Entry 7XJ0 (electron microscopy, 2.53 A resolution); this record covers chains B and C of the 4 polymer chains in the assembly.

# Chain B (and C)
Molecule: Fusion protein of Transient receptor potential cation channel subfamily V member 3 and 3C-GFP
Source organism: Homo sapiens
Notes: chain C of this document is another copy of the same molecule, construct and numbering; everything in this record applies to it too
UniProtKB: B2KYM6 (B2KYM6_HUMAN); residues 1-791 carry their UniProt numbers (791 of 1061 residues fall inside the UniProt entry; the rest is not from it)
Chain sequence (1061 residues; each row starts with the number of its first residue):
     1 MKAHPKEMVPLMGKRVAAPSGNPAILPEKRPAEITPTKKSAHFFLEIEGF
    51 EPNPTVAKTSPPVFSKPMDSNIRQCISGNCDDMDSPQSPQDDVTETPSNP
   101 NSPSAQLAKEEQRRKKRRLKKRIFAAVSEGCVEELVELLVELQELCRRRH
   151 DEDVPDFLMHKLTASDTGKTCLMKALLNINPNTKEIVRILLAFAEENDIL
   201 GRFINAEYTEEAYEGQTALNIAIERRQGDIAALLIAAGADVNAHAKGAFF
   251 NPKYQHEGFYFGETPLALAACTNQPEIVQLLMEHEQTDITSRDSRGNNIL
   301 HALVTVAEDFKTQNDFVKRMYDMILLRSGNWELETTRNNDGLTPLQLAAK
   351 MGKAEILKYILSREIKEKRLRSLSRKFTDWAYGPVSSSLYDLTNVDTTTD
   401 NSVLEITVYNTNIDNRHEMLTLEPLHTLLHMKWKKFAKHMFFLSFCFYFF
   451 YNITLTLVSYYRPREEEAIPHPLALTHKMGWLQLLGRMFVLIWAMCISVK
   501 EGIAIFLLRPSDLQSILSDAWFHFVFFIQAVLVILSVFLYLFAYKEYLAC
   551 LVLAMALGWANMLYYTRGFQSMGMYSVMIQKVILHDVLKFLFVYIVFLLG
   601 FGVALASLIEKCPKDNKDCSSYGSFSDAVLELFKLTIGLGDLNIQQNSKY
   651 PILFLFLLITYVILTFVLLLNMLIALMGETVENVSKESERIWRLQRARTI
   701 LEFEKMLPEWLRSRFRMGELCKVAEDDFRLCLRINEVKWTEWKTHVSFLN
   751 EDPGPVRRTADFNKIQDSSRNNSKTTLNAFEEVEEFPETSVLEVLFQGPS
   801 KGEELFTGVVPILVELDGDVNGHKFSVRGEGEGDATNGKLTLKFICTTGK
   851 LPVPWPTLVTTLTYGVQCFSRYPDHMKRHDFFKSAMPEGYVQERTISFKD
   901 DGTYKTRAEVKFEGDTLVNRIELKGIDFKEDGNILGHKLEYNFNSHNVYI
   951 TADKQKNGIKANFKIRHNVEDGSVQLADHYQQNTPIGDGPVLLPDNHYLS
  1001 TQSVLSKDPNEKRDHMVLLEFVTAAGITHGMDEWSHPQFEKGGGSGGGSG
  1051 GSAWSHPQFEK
Not modelled in the structure: 1-117, 150-153, 465-479, 509-517, 615, 755-1061
Sequence notes: conflict I25 (Val in B2KYM6), R117 (Gly in B2KYM6), K246 (Arg in B2KYM6), G247 (Glu in B2KYM6), N772 (Asp in B2KYM6)
Residues lining bound ligands:
  - 6OU ([(2R)-1-[2-azanylethoxy(oxidanyl)phosphoryl]oxy-3-hexadecanoyloxy-propan-2-yl] (Z)-octadec-9-enoate), molecule 1: W433, K438, F441, F442, F445, W521, A560, M562, L563, Y565, T566, G568, F569, M572, I579, I583
  - 6OU, molecule 2: I528, L532, A549, C550, L553, L557
  - 6OU, molecule 3: F590, L591, Y594, L598, S626, V629, L630, F633
  - 6OU, molecule 4: F592, V593, V596, F597, L664
  - 6OU, molecule 5: I595, L599, F625, S626, V629
  - 6OU, molecule 6: I644, L655, I659, I663, F666, V667
  - 6OU, molecule 7: I652, L655, F656, I659
  - EQK (N-[5-[2-(2-cyanopropan-2-yl)pyridin-4-yl]-4-(trifluoromethyl)-1,3-thiazol-2-yl]-4,6-dimethoxy-pyrimidine-5-carboxamide), molecule 1: L553, A556, L557, W559, A560, I583, L591
  - EQK, molecule 2: V596, F597, G600, F601, A604, F656, T660, I663, L664
What the authors report for this chain:
  - binding site for EQK: A556, W559, A560, F597, F601, T660
  - mutagenesis - A556V (158-fold), A556V/G573S, A560T (162-fold), A560T/G573S, F597Y (1.8-fold), F601A (208-fold), T660A (2.4-fold), T665A (9-fold), F666A (10-fold), F666Y (14-fold): decreased binding to EQK
  - specificity-determining residues: A556, A560 (by similarity / conservation)

# Interface between chain B and chain C
Contacting residue pairs - 108 pairs, chain B then chain C:
  W380(B) - F249(C)  hydrophobic
  W380(B) - H256(C)
  A381(B) - R225(C)
  Y382(B) - N220(C)  hydrogen bond
  Y382(B) - E224(C)
  Y382(B) - F249(C)  hydrophobic
  Y382(B) - F250(C)
  Y382(B) - F259(C)  hydrophobic
  P384(B) - F259(C)  hydrophobic
  V385(B) - H256(C)
  T456(B) - V603(C)
  S459(B) - S607(C)
  Y460(B) - V603(C)  hydrophobic
  Y460(B) - A606(C)  hydrophobic
  Y460(B) - S607(C)
  Y460(B) - S624(C)
  Y460(B) - F625(C)  hydrogen bond (side chain-backbone)
  R462(B) - S607(C)  hydrogen bond (side chain-backbone)
  R462(B) - I609(C)  hydrogen bond (side chain-backbone)
  R462(B) - K649(C)
  R464(B) - A606(C)  hydrogen bond (side chain-backbone)
  R464(B) - S607(C)
  R464(B) - I609(C)  hydrogen bond (side chain-backbone)
  K545(B) - Y650(C)  hydrogen bond (backbone-side chain)
  E546(B) - Y650(C)  hydrogen bond (backbone-side chain)
  L548(B) - S607(C)
  L548(B) - K649(C)
  A549(B) - Y650(C)  hydrophobic
  A549(B) - L653(C)  hydrophobic
  V552(B) - A604(C)
  V552(B) - S607(C)
  V552(B) - L608(C)  hydrophobic
  V552(B) - L657(C)  hydrophobic
  L553(B) - L653(C)  hydrophobic
  L553(B) - F656(C)  hydrophobic
  M555(B) - A604(C)  hydrophobic
  Y575(B) - K589(C)
  Y575(B) - V593(C)  hydrophobic
  Y575(B) - M672(C)  hydrophobic
  Y575(B) - L676(C)  hydrophobic
  M578(B) - M672(C)  hydrophobic
  M578(B) - L676(C)  hydrophobic
  I579(B) - M672(C)  hydrophobic
  V582(B) - L668(C)  hydrophobic
  I583(B) - L668(C)  hydrophobic
  V587(B) - L668(C)  hydrophobic
  F590(B) - V667(C)  hydrophobic
  F633(B) - L642(C)  hydrophobic
  F633(B) - I659(C)  hydrophobic
  F633(B) - V662(C)  hydrophobic
  K634(B) - L642(C)  hydrogen bond (side chain-backbone)
  T636(B) - F666(C)
  I637(B) - L635(C)  hydrophobic
  I637(B) - V662(C)  hydrophobic
  I637(B) - F666(C)  hydrophobic
  G638(B) - G638(C)
  L639(B) - L635(C)  hydrophobic
  L639(B) - G638(C)
  L639(B) - L639(C)
  L639(B) - G640(C)
  L639(B) - L642(C)  hydrophobic
  G640(B) - D641(C)
  L670(B) - F666(C)  hydrophobic
  L673(B) - V667(C)
  L673(B) - N671(C)
  I674(B) - N671(C)
  I674(B) - I674(C)  hydrophobic
  M677(B) - V667(C)
  M677(B) - L668(C)
  M677(B) - N671(C)
  M677(B) - M672(C)
  M677(B) - A675(C)
  G678(B) - A675(C)
  V681(B) - A675(C)  hydrophobic
  V681(B) - L676(C)  hydrophobic
  V681(B) - E679(C)
  E682(B) - E679(C)
  S685(B) - E679(C)
  N735(B) - H256(C)
  W739(B) - F259(C)  hydrophobic
  W739(B) - C271(C)
  W739(B) - V306(C)  hydrophobic
  W739(B) - E308(C)
  W739(B) - T312(C)
  W739(B) - Q313(C)
  T740(B) - T312(C)
  W742(B) - R226(C)
  W742(B) - C271(C)
  W742(B) - T272(C)
  W742(B) - N273(C)
  K743(B) - R226(C)
  T744(B) - I179(C)
  T744(B) - R225(C)
  T744(B) - Q227(C)
  V746(B) - I179(C)  hydrophobic
  F748(B) - L177(C)
  F748(B) - N178(C)
  F748(B) - R225(C)
  E751(B) - L177(C)
  E751(B) - N178(C)  hydrogen bond
  E751(B) - R225(C)
  D752(B) - K169(C)  salt bridge
  D752(B) - Y208(C)
  D752(B) - Y213(C)  hydrogen bond (backbone-side chain)
  P753(B) - Y213(C)  hydrogen bond (backbone-side chain)
  P753(B) - F249(C)
  G754(B) - Y213(C)  hydrogen bond (backbone-side chain)
  G754(B) - F249(C)
Other interface residues (no listed pair), chain B (58 interface residues in all): S387, A556, W559, M572, L591, L630, H745
Other interface residues (no listed pair), chain C (67 interface residues in all): K174, E257, G258, F261, L268, F316, F590, G600, E610, K611, I644, I663, L669

# Summary
Chain B and chain C form an interface of 58 and 67 residues respectively, with 13 hydrogen bonds and 1 salt
bridge. Polar pairs include D752(B)-K169(C), Y382(B)-N220(C) and Y460(B)-F625(C). From the paper: a binding
site for EQK at A556(B), W559(B) and A560(B) among others; A556V, A556V/G573S and A560T of chain B, among
others, reduce binding to EQK; 10 substitutions were tested in all.
Both chains are Fusion protein of Transient receptor potential cation channel subfamily V member 3 and 3C-GFP
(Homo sapiens). Entry 7XJ0 (Structure of human TRPV3 in complex with Trpvicin) was determined by electron
microscopy together with 7XJ1, 7XJ2 and 7XJ3 from the same study.
